Entry 9H4S (X-ray diffraction, 2.02 A resolution); this record covers chains A and L of the 3 polymer chains in the assembly.

== Chain A ==
Molecule: Zona pellucida sperm-binding protein 2
Organism: Mus musculus
Reference sequence: P20239 (ZP2_MOUSE); residues 35-138 here = UniProt positions 35-138
Amino-acid sequence (112 residues; each row starts with the number of its first residue):
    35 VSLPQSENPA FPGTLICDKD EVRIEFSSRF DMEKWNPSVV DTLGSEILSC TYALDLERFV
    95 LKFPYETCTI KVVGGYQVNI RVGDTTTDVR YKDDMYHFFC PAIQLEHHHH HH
Unresolved in the structure: 35-36, 139-146
Differences from the reference sequence: engineered mutation Ser83 (Asn in P20239); expression tag (139-146)
Disulfides: Cys51-Cys134, Cys84-Cys102

== Chain L ==
Molecule: Light chain variable (VL) domain of anti-ZP2 monoclonal antibody IE-3
Organism: Rattus norvegicus
Notes: antibody fragment or engineered binder
Amino-acid sequence (117 residues; numbered 18 to 134; the number before each row is that of its first residue):
    18 ETGDTVMTQS PSSLAVSAGE TLTINCKSSQ NLFSSRNQKN YLAWFQQKPG QSPTLLIHWA
    78 STRQSGVPDR FIGSGSGTDF TLTISSVQAE DLAIYYCQQY YNSPLTFGSG TKLEIKR
Unresolved in the structure: 134
Disulfides: Cys43-Cys114

== Interface between chain A and chain L ==
Residue-residue contacts (26; chain A residue first):
  Glu41(A) with Glu18(L); Thr19(L), hydrogen bond; Gly20(L)
  Thr76(A) with Gln47(L), hydrogen bond (backbone-side chain)
  Leu77(A) with Ser46(L); Gln47(L); Asn48(L), hydrogen bond (backbone-backbone)
  Gly78(A) with Gln47(L)
  Ser79(A) with Asn48(L), hydrogen bond
  Glu80(A) with Ser52(L), hydrogen bond
  Arg115(A) with Tyr118(L), hydrogen bond (side chain-backbone); Asn119(L), hydrogen bond
  Thr119(A) with Arg53(L), hydrogen bond (backbone-side chain)
  Thr120(A) with Arg53(L)
  Thr121(A) with Arg53(L), hydrogen bond (backbone-side chain)
  Asp122(A) with Arg53(L), salt bridge; Asn54(L); Tyr58(L), hydrogen bond (backbone-side chain)
  Arg124(A) with Ser51(L); Arg53(L); Tyr58(L); Tyr118(L)
  Tyr125(A) with Tyr117(L); Tyr118(L); Ser120(L); Leu122(L), hydrophobic

== In short ==
13 residues of chain A and 16 residues of chain L are in contact; the contacts include 10 hydrogen bonds and 1
salt bridge. Polar contacts include Asp122(A)-Arg53(L), Glu41(A)-Thr19(L) and Thr76(A)-Gln47(L).
Here chain A is Zona pellucida sperm-binding protein 2 (Mus musculus) and chain L is Light chain variable (VL)
domain of anti-ZP2 monoclonal antibody IE-3 (Rattus norvegicus). Entry 9H4S (Structure of
fertilization-blocking monoclonal antibody IE-3 VHVL bound to the ZP-N1 domain of mouse ZP2 (crystal ...) was
determined by X-ray diffraction (same publication as 9H4R).
